PDB entry 7CF6 | X-ray diffraction, 2.75 A resolution | chains A and C of the 4 polymer chains in the assembly

# Chain A (and C)
Protein: Isoaspartyl dipeptidase
Organism: Fervidobacterium islandicum
Notes: EC 3.4.19.-; chain C of this document is another copy of the same molecule, construct and numbering; everything in this record applies to it too
Reference sequence: A0A1B0VPV0 (A0A1B0VPV0_FERIS); residues 1-387 here = UniProt positions 1-387
Sequence (391 residues; numbered -3 to 387; the number before each row is that of its first residue; numbers below 1 keep their minus sign (Met-3 is residue -3)):
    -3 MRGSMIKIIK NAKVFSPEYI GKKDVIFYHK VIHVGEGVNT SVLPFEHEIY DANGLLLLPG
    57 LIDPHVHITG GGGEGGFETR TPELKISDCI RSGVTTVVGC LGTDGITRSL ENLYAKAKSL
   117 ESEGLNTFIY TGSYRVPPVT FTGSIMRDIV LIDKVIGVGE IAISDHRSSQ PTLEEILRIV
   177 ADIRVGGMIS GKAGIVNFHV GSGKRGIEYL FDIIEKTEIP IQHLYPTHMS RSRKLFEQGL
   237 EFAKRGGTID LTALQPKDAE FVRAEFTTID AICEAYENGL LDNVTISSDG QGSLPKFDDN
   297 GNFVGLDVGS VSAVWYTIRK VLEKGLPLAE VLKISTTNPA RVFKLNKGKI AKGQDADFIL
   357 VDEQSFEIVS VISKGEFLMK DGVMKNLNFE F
Disordered / not traced: 255-260, 387 (chain C: -3 to -1, 36-40, 254-260, 296-299, 387)
Construct notes: initiating methionine (-3); expression tag (-2 to 0)
Bound ions: Zn2+ site 1: His61, His63, Glu156; Zn2+ site 2: Glu156, His195
Residues lining bound ligands: FWO ((2S)-2-[[(3S)-3-azanyl-4-oxidanyl-4-oxidanylidene-butanoyl]amino]-4-methyl-pentanoic acid): His63, Gly67, Gly68, Glu70, Gly98, Thr99, Tyr130, Glu156, Arg163, His195, His224, Arg227, Asp285, Gly288, Ser289, Leu290, Pro291
Reported in the primary citation:
  - Zn2+ coordination: His61, His63, Glu156, His195, His224, Asp285
  - conformationally variable residues (side-chain flip): Gly68, Glu70, Tyr130, Arg163, Arg227, Ser289
  - binding site for FWO: Gly68, Thr99, Tyr130, Arg163, Arg227, Ser289
  - catalytic residues: Tyr130 (citing earlier work)
  - catalytic residues: Glu70, Glu156 (proposed by the authors, not directly observed)
  - specificity-determining residues: Thr99, Ser289 (proposed by the authors, not directly observed)

# Chain A / chain C interface
Pairs across the interface - 32 pairs, chain A then chain C:
  Met1(A) with Val27(C); Lys348(C); Gly349(C)
  Ile2(A) with Ile28(C), hydrophobic
  Tyr24(A) with His25(C)
  His25(A) with Tyr24(C); His25(C), hydrogen bond
  Lys26(A) with Tyr24(C)
  Ile28(A) with Ile2(C), hydrophobic; Tyr24(C), hydrophobic
  Pro40(A) with Val34(C), hydrophobic
  Phe41(A) with Ile28(C), hydrophobic; His29(C)
  Glu42(A) with Lys348(C), salt bridge
  Glu107(A) with Arg143(C), salt bridge
  Tyr110(A) with Val146(C), hydrogen bond (side chain-backbone); Leu147(C), hydrogen bond (side chain-backbone); Asp149(C), hydrogen bond
  Lys114(A) with Asp149(C), salt bridge
  Phe137(A) with Arg143(C); Leu147(C), hydrophobic
  Thr138(A) with Thr138(C)
  Arg143(A) with Glu107(C), salt bridge; Phe137(C), hydrogen bond (side chain-backbone)
  Val146(A) with Tyr110(C)
  Leu147(A) with Tyr110(C); Phe137(C), hydrophobic; Ile148(C)
  Ile148(A) with Leu147(C)
  Asp149(A) with Tyr110(C), hydrogen bond; Lys114(C), salt bridge; Asp149(C)
Other interface residues (no listed pair), chain A (23 interface residues in all): Arg-2, Ile22, His29, Leu39
Other interface residues (no listed pair), chain C (22 interface residues in all): Ile22, Lys26, Phe41

# In short
Chain A and chain C form an interface of 23 and 22 residues respectively, with 6 hydrogen bonds and 5 salt
bridges. Polar contacts include Glu42(A)-Lys348(C), Glu107(A)-Arg143(C) and Lys114(A)-Asp149(C). Bound to
chain A: compound FWO. From the paper: catalytic residues Tyr130(A), Glu70(A) and Glu156(A); a binding site
for FWO at Gly68(A), Thr99(A) and Tyr130(A) among others.
Both chains are Isoaspartyl dipeptidase (Fervidobacterium islandicum). Entry 7CF6 (Crystal structure of
Beta-aspartyl dipeptidase from thermophilic keratin degrading Fervidobacterium islandicum AW-1 in complex with
beta-Asp-Leu ...) was determined by X-ray diffraction (same publication as 7CDH).
